PDB entry 5GM6 | electron microscopy, 3.50 A resolution | chains N and R of the 46 polymer chains in the assembly

Chain N:
Molecule: Pre-mRNA
Organism: Saccharomyces cerevisiae S288c
Sequence (25 nucleotides; numbered 90 to 114; the number before each row is that of its first residue):
    90 AAUUUUUAAG GUAUGUAUUU UUUUU

Chain R:
Molecule: Pre-mRNA-splicing factor CWC2
Organism: Saccharomyces cerevisiae (strain ATCC 204508 / S288c)
UniProt: Q12046 (CWC2_YEAST); residues 1-339 here = UniProt positions 1-339
Amino-acid sequence (339 residues; row label = number of the first residue in the row):
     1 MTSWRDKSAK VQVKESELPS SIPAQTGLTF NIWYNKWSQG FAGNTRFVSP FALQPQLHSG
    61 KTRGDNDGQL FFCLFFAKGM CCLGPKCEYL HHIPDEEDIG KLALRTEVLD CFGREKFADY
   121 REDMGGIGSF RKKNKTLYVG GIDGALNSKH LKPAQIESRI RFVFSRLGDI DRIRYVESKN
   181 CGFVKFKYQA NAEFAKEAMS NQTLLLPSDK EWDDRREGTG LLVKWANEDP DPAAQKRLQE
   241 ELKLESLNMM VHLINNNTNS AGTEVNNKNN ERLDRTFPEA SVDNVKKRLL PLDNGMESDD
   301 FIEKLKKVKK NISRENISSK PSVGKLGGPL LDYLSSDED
Disordered / not traced: 262-339
Metal / ion sites: Zn2+: Cys73, Cys81, Cys87, His91
Swiss-Prot annotation at these positions:
  - zinc finger: Asp67 to Pro94 (C3H1-type)
  - modified residue (Phosphoserine): Ser335, Ser336
  - mutagenesis: Cys73 (C73Y: Inhibits cell growth), Gly79 (G79D: No effect. Synthetic lethal when associated with CLF1 lacking a TPR domain), Cys87 (C87H: Inhibits cell growth), Phe186 (F186D: Inhibits cell growth)

How chain N and chain R interact:
Contacting residue pairs (31; chain N residue first):
  U108(N) with Phe41(R), base contact; Ala42(R), base contact; Gly43(R), base contact; Asn44(R), hydrogen bond to the base
  U110(N) with Asn44(R), phosphate contact; Gly140(R), sugar contact; Gly141(R), hydrogen bond to the sugar; Asp143(R), base contact; Leu222(R), sugar contact
  U111(N) with Tyr138(R), hydrogen bond to the phosphate; Gly140(R), phosphate contact; Gly141(R), phosphate contact; Lys179(R), hydrogen bond to the sugar
  U112(N) with Met124(R), base contact; Tyr138(R), stacking on the base; Phe183(R), base contact; Lys224(R), base contact; Trp225(R), hydrogen bond to the base; Ala226(R), base contact; Asn227(R), hydrogen bond to the sugar
  U113(N) with Thr136(R), base contact; Arg174(R), hydrogen bond to the phosphate; Phe183(R), stacking on the base; Asn227(R), base contact; Asp229(R), hydrogen bond to the sugar; Pro230(R), phosphate contact; Asp231(R), sugar contact
  U114(N) with Arg174(R), salt bridge to the phosphate; Pro230(R), base contact; Asp231(R), base contact; Pro232(R), base contact
Also at the interface, not in a pair above, chain R (31 interface residues in all): Arg46, Asp123, Ile142, Val176, Ser178, Asn180, Cys181, Thr219, Glu228

Summary:
6 residues of chain N face 31 of chain R across their interface; the contacts include 8 hydrogen bonds, 1 salt
bridge and 2 aromatic stacking contacts. Polar contacts include U108(N)-Asn44(R), U112(N)-Trp225(R) and
U110(N)-Gly141(R). UniProt lists 4 mutagenesis sites on chain R.
Chain N is Pre-mRNA (Saccharomyces cerevisiae S288c) and chain R is Pre-mRNA-splicing factor CWC2
(Saccharomyces cerevisiae (strain ATCC 204508 / S288c)); the structure, Cryo-EM structure of the activated
spliceosome (Bact complex) at 3.5 angstrom resolution, was determined by electron microscopy.
